1MW8 - chains Y and X; structure by X-ray diffraction, 1.90 A resolution.

== Chain Y ==
Molecule: 11-nt DNA strand
Sequence (11 nucleotides; each row starts with the number of its first residue):
   701 ACTTCGGGATG
Unresolved in the structure: 701, 709-711

== Chain X ==
Name: DNA Topoisomerase I
From: Escherichia coli
Notes: EC 5.99.1.2; fragment: 67 kDa N-terminal fragment
Reference sequence: P06612 (TOP1_ECOLI); numbering as in UniProt (aligned over 1-592)
Sequence (592 residues; numbered 1 to 592; the number before each row is that of its first residue):
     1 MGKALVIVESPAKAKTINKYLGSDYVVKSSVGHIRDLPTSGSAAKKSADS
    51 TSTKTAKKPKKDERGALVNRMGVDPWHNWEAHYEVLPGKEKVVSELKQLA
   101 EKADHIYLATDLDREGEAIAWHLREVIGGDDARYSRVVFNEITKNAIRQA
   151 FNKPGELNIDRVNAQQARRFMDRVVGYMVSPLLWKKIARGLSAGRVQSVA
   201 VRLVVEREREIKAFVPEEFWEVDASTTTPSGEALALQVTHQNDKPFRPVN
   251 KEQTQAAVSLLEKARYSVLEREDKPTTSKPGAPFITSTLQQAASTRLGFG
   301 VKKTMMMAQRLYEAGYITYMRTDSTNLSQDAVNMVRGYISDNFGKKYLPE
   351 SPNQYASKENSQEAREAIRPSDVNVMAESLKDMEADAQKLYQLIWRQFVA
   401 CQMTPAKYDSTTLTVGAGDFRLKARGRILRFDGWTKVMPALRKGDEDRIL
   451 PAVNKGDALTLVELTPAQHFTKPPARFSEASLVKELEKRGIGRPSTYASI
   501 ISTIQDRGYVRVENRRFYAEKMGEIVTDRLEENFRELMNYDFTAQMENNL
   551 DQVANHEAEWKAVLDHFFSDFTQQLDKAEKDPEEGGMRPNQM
Unresolved in the structure: 1, 42-61, 358-362, 441-445
Construct notes: engineered mutation Arg365 (His in P06612)
Ligand contacts: thymidine-5'-phosphate (TMP): Leu112, Asp113, Arg114, Glu115, Arg161, Gln165, Arg168, Arg321, Arg365, Arg493, Pro494, Ser495, Asp551, Ala554, Asn555

== Chain Y / chain X interface ==
Pairs across the interface (43):
  DC702(Y) - Ser40(X)  phosphate contact
  DC702(Y) - Trp184(X)  stacking on the base
  DC702(Y) - Arg189(X)  hydrogen bond to the base
  DC702(Y) - Gly190(X)  hydrogen bond to the base
  DT703(Y) - Ser40(X)  base contact
  DT703(Y) - Arg70(X)  base contact
  DT703(Y) - Gly176(X)  base contact
  DT703(Y) - Tyr177(X)  stacking on the base
  DT703(Y) - Ser180(X)  base contact
  DT703(Y) - Pro181(X)  base contact
  DT703(Y) - Trp184(X)  sugar contact
  DT703(Y) - Gly190(X)  sugar contact
  DT703(Y) - Leu191(X)  sugar contact
  DT703(Y) - Ser192(X)  phosphate contact
  DT703(Y) - Arg507(X)  salt bridge to the phosphate
  DT704(Y) - Arg169(X)  hydrogen bond to the base
  DT704(Y) - Asp172(X)  sugar contact
  DT704(Y) - Arg173(X)  hydrogen bond to the base
  DT704(Y) - Gly176(X)  sugar contact
  DT704(Y) - Tyr177(X)  base contact
  DT704(Y) - Ser192(X)  hydrogen bond to the phosphate
  DT704(Y) - Ala193(X)  sugar contact
  DT704(Y) - Gly194(X)  phosphate contact
  DT704(Y) - Gln197(X)  phosphate contact
  DT704(Y) - Thr503(X)  phosphate contact
  DT704(Y) - Arg507(X)  salt bridge to the phosphate
  DC705(Y) - Asp172(X)  sugar contact
  DC705(Y) - Gly194(X)  phosphate contact
  DC705(Y) - Arg195(X)  phosphate contact
  DC705(Y) - Val196(X)  hydrogen bond to the phosphate
  DC705(Y) - Gln197(X)  hydrogen bond to the phosphate
  DC705(Y) - Ile500(X)  base contact
  DG706(Y) - Arg168(X)  phosphate contact
  DG706(Y) - Ser495(X)  phosphate contact
  DG706(Y) - Thr496(X)  hydrogen bond to the phosphate
  DG706(Y) - Ile500(X)  base contact
  DG707(Y) - His33(X)  salt bridge to the phosphate
  DG707(Y) - Glu115(X)  phosphate contact
  DG707(Y) - Arg321(X)  salt bridge to the phosphate
  DG707(Y) - Ser499(X)  hydrogen bond to the base
  DG707(Y) - Ile500(X)  base contact
  DG708(Y) - Gly32(X)  phosphate contact
  DG708(Y) - His33(X)  salt bridge to the phosphate
Also at the interface, not in a pair above, chain X (32 interface residues in all): Gly41, Ile119

== Summary ==
Chain Y and chain X form an interface of 7 and 32 residues respectively, with 9 hydrogen bonds, 5 salt bridges
and 2 aromatic stacking contacts. Among the polar pairs are DC702(Y)-Arg189(X), DC702(Y)-Gly190(X) and
DT704(Y)-Arg169(X). Ligands of chain X: thymidine-5'-phosphate.
Chain Y is an 11-nt DNA strand and chain X is DNA Topoisomerase I (Escherichia coli); the structure, Crystal
Structure of a Complex between H365R mutant of 67 kDA N-terminal fragment of E. coli ..., was determined by
X-ray diffraction, deposited together with 1MW9.
